Entry 4FW9 (X-ray diffraction, 2.00 A resolution); this record covers chain A.

== Chain A ==
Protein: TTC1975 peptidase
Source organism: Meiothermus taiwanensis
Notes: EC 3.4.21.53
UniProt: C9DRU9 (C9DRU9_9DEIN); residues 1-719 here = UniProt positions 1-719
Amino-acid sequence (732 residues; numbered 1 to 732; the number before each row is that of its first residue):
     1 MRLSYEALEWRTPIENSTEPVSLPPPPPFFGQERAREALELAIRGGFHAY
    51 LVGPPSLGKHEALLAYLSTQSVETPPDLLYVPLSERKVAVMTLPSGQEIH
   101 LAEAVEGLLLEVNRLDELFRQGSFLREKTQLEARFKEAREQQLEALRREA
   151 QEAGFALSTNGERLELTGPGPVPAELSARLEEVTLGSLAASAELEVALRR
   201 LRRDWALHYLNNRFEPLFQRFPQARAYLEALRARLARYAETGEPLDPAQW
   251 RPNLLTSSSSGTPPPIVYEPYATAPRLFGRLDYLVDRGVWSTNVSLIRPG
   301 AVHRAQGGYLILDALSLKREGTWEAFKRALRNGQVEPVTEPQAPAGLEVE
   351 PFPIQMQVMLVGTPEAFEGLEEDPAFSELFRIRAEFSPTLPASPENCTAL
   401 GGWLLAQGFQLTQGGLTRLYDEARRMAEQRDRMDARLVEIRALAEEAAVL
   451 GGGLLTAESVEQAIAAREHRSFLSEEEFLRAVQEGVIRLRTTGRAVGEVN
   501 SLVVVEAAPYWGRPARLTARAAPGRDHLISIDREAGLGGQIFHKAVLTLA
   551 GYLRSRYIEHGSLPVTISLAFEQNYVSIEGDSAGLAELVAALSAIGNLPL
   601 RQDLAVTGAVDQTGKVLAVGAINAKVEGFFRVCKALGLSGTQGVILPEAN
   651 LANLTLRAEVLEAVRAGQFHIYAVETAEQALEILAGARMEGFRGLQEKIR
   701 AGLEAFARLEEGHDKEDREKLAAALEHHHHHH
Unresolved in the structure: 109-217, 713-732
Differences from the reference sequence: engineered mutation Mse91 (Leu in C9DRU9), Mse359 (Ile in C9DRU9); expression tag (720-732)
Modified / non-standard residues: Mse1, Mse91, Mse356, Mse359, Mse426, Mse433, Mse689 (selenomethionine; parent Met)

== Overview ==
Chain A is TTC1975 peptidase (Meiothermus taiwanensis); the structure, Crystal structure of the Lon-like
protease MtaLonC, was determined by X-ray diffraction, deposited together with 4FWD and 4FWH.
